PDB entry 8SJD | electron microscopy, 5.10 A resolution (low resolution: residue-level contacts below are approximate; hydrogen-bond / salt-bridge calls are withheld) | chains A and F of the 10 polymer chains in the assembly

[Chain A]
Molecule: Hermes transposase
Organism: Musca domestica
UniProt: Q25438 (Q25438_MUSDO); numbering as in UniProt (aligned over 1-612)
Sequence (612 residues; numbered 1 to 612; the number before each row is that of its first residue):
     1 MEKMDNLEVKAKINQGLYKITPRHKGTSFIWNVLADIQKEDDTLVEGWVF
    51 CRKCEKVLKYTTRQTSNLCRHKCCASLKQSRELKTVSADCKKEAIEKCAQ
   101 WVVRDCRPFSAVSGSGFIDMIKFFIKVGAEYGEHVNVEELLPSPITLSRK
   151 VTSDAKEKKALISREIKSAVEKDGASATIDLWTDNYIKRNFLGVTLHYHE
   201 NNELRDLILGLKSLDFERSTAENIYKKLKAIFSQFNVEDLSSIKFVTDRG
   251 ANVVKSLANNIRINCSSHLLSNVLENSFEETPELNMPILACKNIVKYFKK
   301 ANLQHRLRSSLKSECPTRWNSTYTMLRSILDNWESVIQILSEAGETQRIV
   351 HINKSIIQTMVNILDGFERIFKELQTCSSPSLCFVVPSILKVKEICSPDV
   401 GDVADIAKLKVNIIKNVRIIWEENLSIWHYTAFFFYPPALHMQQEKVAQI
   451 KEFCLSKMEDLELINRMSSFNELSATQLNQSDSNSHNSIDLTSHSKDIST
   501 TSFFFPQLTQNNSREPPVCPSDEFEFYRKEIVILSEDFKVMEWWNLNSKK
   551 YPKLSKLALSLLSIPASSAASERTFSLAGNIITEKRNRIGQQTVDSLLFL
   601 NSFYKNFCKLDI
Disordered / not traced: 1-80, 466-516, 610-612
Sequence notes: engineered mutation Glu2 (Gln in Q25438), Gly128 (Lys in Q25438)

[Chain F]
Molecule: 46-nt DNA strand
Sequence (46 nucleotides; numbered 2 to 47; the number before each row is that of its first residue):
     2 AGAGAACTTCAACAAGCCACAGGCAAACGTAAGCCACATAGATAAG

[Interface between chain A and chain F]
Pairs across the interface - 12 pairs, chain A then chain F:
  Ala88(A) with DG17(F)
  Pro108(A) with DA6(F); DA7(F)
  Phe109(A) with DA7(F)
  Ser110(A) with DA6(F); DA7(F)
  Lys372(A) with DA2(F)
  Gln375(A) with DA2(F)
  Thr376(A) with DA2(F)
  Arg573(A) with DA2(F); DG3(F)
  Lys605(A) with DA4(F)
Interface residues without a listed pair, chain A (11 interface residues in all): Ser576, Leu577

[Overview]
11 residues of chain A and 6 residues of chain F are in contact.
Here chain A is Hermes transposase (Musca domestica) and chain F is a 46-nt DNA strand. Entry 8SJD (Cryo-EM
structure of the Hermes transposase bound to two right-ends of its DNA transposon) was determined by electron
microscopy (same publication as 8EB5 and 8EDG).
